2HIT - chains L and H of the 3 polymer chains in the assembly; structure by X-ray diffraction, 2.75 A resolution.

Chain L:
Protein: Reaction center protein L chain
From: Rhodobacter sphaeroides
UniProt: P0C0Y8 (RCEL_RHOSH); residues 1-281 here = UniProt positions 1-281
Chain sequence (281 residues; row label = number of the first residue in the row):
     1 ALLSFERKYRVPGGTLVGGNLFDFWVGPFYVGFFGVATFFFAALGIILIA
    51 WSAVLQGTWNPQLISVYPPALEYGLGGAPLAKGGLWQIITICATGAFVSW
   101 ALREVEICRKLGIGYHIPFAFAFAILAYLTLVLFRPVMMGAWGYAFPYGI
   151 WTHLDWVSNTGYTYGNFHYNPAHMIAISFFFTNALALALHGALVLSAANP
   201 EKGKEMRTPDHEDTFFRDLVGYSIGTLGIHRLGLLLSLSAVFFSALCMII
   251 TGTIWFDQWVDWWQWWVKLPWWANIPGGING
Ion coordination: bacteriochlorophyll a Mg site 1 near H153 (its only coordinating residue here); bacteriochlorophyll a Mg site 2 near H173 (its only coordinating residue here); Fe ion: H190, H230 (shared with 3 residues of chain M)
Residues lining bound ligands:
  - bacteriochlorophyll a (BCL), molecule 1: I46, I49, F97, Y128, L131, F146, I150, W151, H153, L154, W156, V157
  - bacteriochlorophyll a (BCL), molecule 2: F97, F121, A124, I125, A127, Y128, L131, W156, V157, S158, T160, G161, Y162, N166, F167, H168, H173, A176, I177, F180, F181, V241, S244, A245, C247, M248
  - bacteriochlorophyll a (BCL), molecule 3: V157, Y162, H168, F181
  - bacteriochlorophyll a (BCL), molecule 4: H168, M174, I177, S178, F181, T182, L185
  - bacteriopheophytin a (BPH), molecule 1: T38, F41, A42, G45, I49, I89, C92, A93, A96, F97, W100, E104, I117, A120, F121, F123, A124, Y128, F146, Y148, G149, I150, H153, F180, S237, L238, V241
  - bacteriopheophytin a (BPH), molecule 2: F181, A184, L185, A188, L189, F216, L219, V220
  - phosphatidylethanolamine (PEV; (1S)-2-{[(2-aminoethoxy)(hydroxy)phosphoryl]oxy}-1-[(palmitoyloxy)methyl]ethyl stearate): I49, P61, Q62, I64, Y148, G149, I150, W151
  - dibrominated phosphatidylethanolamine (PEW; (1R)-2-{[(2-aminoethoxy)(hydroxy)phosphoryl]oxy}-1-[(palmitoyloxy)methyl]ethyl (9S,10S)-9,10-dibromooctadecanoate): L185, V220, G221, Y222
  - ubiquinone-10 (U10), molecule 1: F29, Y30, V31, G35, T38, F39, W100, R103
  - ubiquinone-10 (U10), molecule 2: P171, M174, I175, S178, F179, T182, A186, L189, H190, L193, V194, E212, D213, F216, V220, Y222, S223, I224, G225, T226, I229, L232, W262, W263

Chain H:
Protein: Reaction center protein H chain
From: Rhodobacter sphaeroides
UniProt: P0C0Y7 (RCEH_RHOSH); residues 1-260 here = UniProt positions 1-260
Chain sequence (260 residues; row label = number of the first residue in the row):
     1 MVGVTAFGNFDLASLAIYSFWIFLAGLIYYLQTENMREGYPLENEDGTPA
    51 ANQGPFPLPKPKTFILPHGRGTLTVPGPESEDRPIALARTAVSEGFPHAP
   101 TGDPMKDGVGPASWVARRDLPELDGHGHNKIKPMKAAAGFHVSAGKNPIG
   151 LPVRGCDLEIAGKVVDIWVDIPEQMARFLEVELKDGSTRLLPMQMVKVQS
   201 NRVHVNALSSDLFAGIPTIKSPTEVTLLEEDKICGYVAGGLMYAAPKRKS
   251 VVAAMLAEYA
Disordered / not traced: 1-8, 252-260
Ion coordination: K+: M134, A137, F140
Residues lining bound ligands: phosphatidylethanolamine (PEV; (1S)-2-{[(2-aminoethoxy)(hydroxy)phosphoryl]oxy}-1-[(palmitoyloxy)methyl]ethyl stearate): W21, L24, I28, L31

Interface between chain L and chain H:
Pairs across the interface (70):
  A1(L) - L42(H)  hydrophobic
  A1(L) - E43(H)
  A1(L) - A50(H)  hydrophobic
  L2(L) - L42(H)
  L2(L) - E43(H)  hydrogen bond (backbone-backbone)
  L2(L) - E45(H)
  L3(L) - G39(H)
  L3(L) - Y40(H)  hydrophobic
  L3(L) - L42(H)  hydrophobic
  S4(L) - G39(H)  hydrogen bond (backbone-backbone)
  S4(L) - E43(H)
  S4(L) - E79(H)
  S4(L) - E81(H)
  F5(L) - G39(H)
  F5(L) - E81(H)
  R7(L) - E45(H)
  R7(L) - L87(H)
  R7(L) - A88(H)
  R7(L) - R89(H)
  R7(L) - H98(H)  hydrogen bond
  K8(L) - E81(H)  salt bridge
  K8(L) - R83(H)
  K8(L) - L87(H)
  K8(L) - V109(H)
  K8(L) - G110(H)  hydrogen bond (backbone-backbone)
  K8(L) - S113(H)
  K8(L) - W114(H)
  Y9(L) - G110(H)
  Y9(L) - S113(H)
  R10(L) - P97(H)
  R10(L) - H98(H)  hydrogen bond (backbone-backbone)
  V11(L) - L87(H)  hydrophobic
  V11(L) - P97(H)
  V11(L) - H98(H)
  V11(L) - G110(H)
  V11(L) - P111(H)
  V11(L) - Y243(H)
  P12(L) - P97(H)
  P12(L) - H98(H)
  P12(L) - M242(H)
  G13(L) - M242(H)
  G14(L) - M242(H)
  D23(L) - P97(H)
  F24(L) - G95(H)
  F24(L) - F96(H)  hydrophobic
  W25(L) - G95(H)  hydrogen bond (backbone-backbone)
  W25(L) - P97(H)  hydrophobic
  R109(L) - M242(H)
  K110(L) - P111(H)
  K110(L) - M242(H)
  G112(L) - P111(H)
  G112(L) - A238(H)
  A198(L) - F64(H)
  N199(L) - K62(H)  hydrogen bond
  G203(L) - I65(H)
  K204(L) - I65(H)
  E205(L) - I65(H)
  E205(L) - L66(H)
  E205(L) - P67(H)
  M206(L) - F64(H)  hydrophobic
  M206(L) - I65(H)  hydrogen bond (backbone-backbone)
  M206(L) - L66(H)  hydrophobic
  M206(L) - P67(H)
  T208(L) - G125(H)
  P209(L) - E173(H)
  D210(L) - D124(H)
  D210(L) - G125(H)  hydrogen bond (side chain-backbone)
  D210(L) - P172(H)
  T226(L) - E173(H)
  L227(L) - M175(H)  hydrophobic
Interface residues without a listed pair, chain L (33 interface residues in all): L111, D213, G225
Interface residues without a listed pair, chain H (42 interface residues in all): E38, H68, I85, A99, P100, V115, H126, L241

Summary:
33 residues of chain L and 42 residues of chain H are in contact, with 9 hydrogen bonds and 1 salt bridge.
Polar contacts include K8(L)-E81(H), R7(L)-H98(H) and N199(L)-K62(H). Phosphatidylethanolamine is bound
between chain L and chain H.
Here chain L is Reaction center protein L chain and chain H is Reaction center protein H chain, both from
Rhodobacter sphaeroides. Entry 2HIT (Reaction centre from Rhodobacter sphaeroides strain R-26.1 complexed with
dibrominated phosphatidylethanolamine) was determined by X-ray diffraction (same publication as 2HG3, 2HG9,
2HH1, 2HHK and 2HJ6).
